PDB entry 8IY5 | electron microscopy, 2.80 A resolution | chains R and L of the 6 polymer chains in the assembly

Chain R:
Protein: Endothelin type B receptor
Source organism: Homo sapiens
Amino-acid sequence (609 residues; numbered 27 to 635; the number before each row is that of its first residue):
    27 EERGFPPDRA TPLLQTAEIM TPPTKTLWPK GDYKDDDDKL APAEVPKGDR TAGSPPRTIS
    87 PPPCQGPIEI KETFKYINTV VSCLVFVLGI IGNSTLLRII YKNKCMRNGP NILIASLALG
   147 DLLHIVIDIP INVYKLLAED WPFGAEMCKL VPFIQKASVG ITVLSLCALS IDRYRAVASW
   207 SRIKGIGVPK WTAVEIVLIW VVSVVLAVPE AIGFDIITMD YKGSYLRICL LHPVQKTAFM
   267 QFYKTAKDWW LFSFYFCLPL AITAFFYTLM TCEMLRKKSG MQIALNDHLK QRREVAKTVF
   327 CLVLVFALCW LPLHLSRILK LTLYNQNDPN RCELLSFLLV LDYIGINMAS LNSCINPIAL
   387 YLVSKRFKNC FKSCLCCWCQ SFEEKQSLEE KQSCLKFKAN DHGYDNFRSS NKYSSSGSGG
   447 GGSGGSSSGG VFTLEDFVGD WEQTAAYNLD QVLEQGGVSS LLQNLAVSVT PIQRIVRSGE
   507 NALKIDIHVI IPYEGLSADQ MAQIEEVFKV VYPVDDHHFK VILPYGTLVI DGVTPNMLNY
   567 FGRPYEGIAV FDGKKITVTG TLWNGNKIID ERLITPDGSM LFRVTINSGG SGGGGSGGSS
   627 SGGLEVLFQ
Disordered / not traced: 27-87, 404-635
Cystine bridges: Cys90-Cys358, Cys174-Cys255
From the paper describing this entry:
  - conformationally variable residues (side-chain flip): Asp198, Arg199, Phe332, Trp336, Asn378, Leu386, Phe393
  - binding site for Endothelin-1 (chain L): Trp336

Chain L:
Protein: Endothelin-1
Reference sequence: P05305 (EDN1_HUMAN); residues 1-21 here correspond to UniProt positions 53-73 (UniProt number = residue number + 52)
Amino-acid sequence (21 residues; row label = number of the first residue in the row):
     1 CSCSSLMDKE CVYFCHLDII W
Cystine bridges: Cys1-Cys15, Cys3-Cys11
Curated features (UniProtKB/Swiss-Prot):
  - site: Trp21 (Cleavage)

Chain R / chain L interface:
Pairs across the interface (56; chain R residue first):
  Pro88(R) - Glu10(L)
  Ile94(R) - Tyr13(L)
  Ile94(R) - Leu17(L)  hydrophobic
  Ile157(R) - Ile20(L)  hydrophobic
  Asn158(R) - Ile19(L)
  Lys161(R) - His16(L)
  Lys161(R) - Asp18(L)  hydrogen bond (side chain-backbone)
  Lys161(R) - Ile20(L)
  Glu165(R) - His16(L)  hydrogen bond (backbone-side chain)
  Glu165(R) - Leu17(L)
  Trp167(R) - Ile20(L)  hydrophobic
  Val177(R) - Ile20(L)  hydrophobic
  Gln181(R) - Ile20(L)
  Gln181(R) - Trp21(L)
  Lys182(R) - Trp21(L)  hydrogen bond (side chain-backbone)
  Ile243(R) - Leu6(L)  hydrophobic
  Met245(R) - Leu6(L)
  Met245(R) - Lys9(L)
  Met245(R) - Val12(L)  hydrophobic
  Tyr247(R) - Lys9(L)
  Tyr247(R) - Glu10(L)  hydrogen bond
  Tyr247(R) - Tyr13(L)  hydrophobic
  Ile254(R) - Val12(L)  hydrophobic
  Ile254(R) - His16(L)
  Leu256(R) - Cys1(L)
  Leu256(R) - Cys15(L)  hydrophobic
  Leu257(R) - Cys1(L)  hydrogen bond (backbone-backbone)
  His258(R) - Leu6(L)
  Pro259(R) - Cys3(L)
  Pro259(R) - Ser4(L)
  Pro259(R) - Ser5(L)
  Lys270(R) - Ser2(L)
  Lys273(R) - Trp21(L)  hydrogen bond (side chain-backbone)
  Leu277(R) - Trp21(L)
  Leu339(R) - Ile19(L)  hydrophobic
  Leu339(R) - Trp21(L)
  His340(R) - Trp21(L)
  Arg343(R) - Asp18(L)  salt bridge
  Arg343(R) - Ile19(L)
  Arg343(R) - Trp21(L)  hydrogen bond (side chain-backbone)
  Lys346(R) - Phe14(L)
  Tyr350(R) - Asp8(L)  hydrogen bond
  Tyr350(R) - Cys11(L)  hydrogen bond (side chain-backbone)
  Gln352(R) - Asp8(L)
  Arg357(R) - Glu10(L)  salt bridge
  Cys358(R) - Glu10(L)
  Leu361(R) - Glu10(L)
  Leu361(R) - Phe14(L)  hydrophobic
  Leu364(R) - Phe14(L)  hydrophobic
  Leu365(R) - Phe14(L)  hydrophobic
  Leu365(R) - Leu17(L)
  Leu365(R) - Asp18(L)
  Asp368(R) - Asp18(L)
  Asp368(R) - Ile19(L)
  Tyr369(R) - Leu17(L)  hydrogen bond (side chain-backbone)
  Tyr369(R) - Ile19(L)  hydrophobic
Interface residues without a listed pair, chain R (42 interface residues in all): Cys90, Asp166, Val185, Glu236, Asp246, Leu252, Trp336, Ile372
Interface residues without a listed pair, chain L (21 interface residues in all): Met7

Summary:
42 residues of chain R face 21 of chain L across their interface; the contacts include 10 hydrogen bonds and 2
salt bridges. Polar pairs include Arg343(R)-Asp18(L), Arg357(R)-Glu10(L) and Lys161(R)-Asp18(L). From the
paper: a binding site for Endothelin-1 (chain L) at Trp336(R); conformational variability at Asp198(R),
Arg199(R) and Phe332(R) among others.
Here chain R is Endothelin type B receptor (Homo sapiens) and chain L is Endothelin-1. Entry 8IY5 (ETB-Gi
complex bound to endothelin-1) was determined by electron microscopy together with 8IY6 from the same study.
